Entry 6NC2 (electron microscopy, 5.20 A resolution (low resolution: residue-level contacts below are approximate; hydrogen-bond / salt-bridge calls are withheld)); this record covers chains B and I of the 24 polymer chains in the assembly.

# Chain B (and I)
Molecule: AMC011 v4.2 SOSIP gp41
Source organism: Human immunodeficiency virus 1
Notes: engineered mutation(s): L543Q, I559P, Q567K, T605C; chain I of this document is another copy of the same molecule, construct and numbering; everything in this record applies to it too
Sequence (153 residues; numbered 512 to 664; the number before each row is that of its first residue):
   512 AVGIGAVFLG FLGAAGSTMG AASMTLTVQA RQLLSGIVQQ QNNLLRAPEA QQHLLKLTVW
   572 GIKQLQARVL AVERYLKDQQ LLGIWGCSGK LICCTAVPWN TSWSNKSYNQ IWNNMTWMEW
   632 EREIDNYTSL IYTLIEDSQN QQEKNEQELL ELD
Disordered / not traced: 547-570
Cystine bridges: Cys598-Cys604
Covalently attached groups: N-acetylglucosamine (NAG) linked to Asn625
What the authors report for this chain:
  - conformationally variable residues: Ala512 to Leu520

# Interface between chain B and chain I
Contacting residue pairs (27):
  Met535(B) - Gln652(I)
  Thr538(B) - Asn651(I)
  Thr538(B) - Gln652(I)
  Arg542(B) - Gln591(I)
  Arg542(B) - Ile595(I)
  Arg542(B) - Glu647(I)
  Arg542(B) - Asp648(I)
  Leu545(B) - Gln591(I)
  Ser546(B) - Gln591(I)
  Leu576(B) - Leu576(I)
  Leu576(B) - Gln577(I)
  Leu576(B) - Val580(I)
  Arg579(B) - Val580(I)
  Arg579(B) - Glu584(I)
  Val580(B) - Val580(I)
  Val583(B) - Val583(I)
  Val583(B) - Leu587(I)
  Tyr586(B) - Leu587(I)
  Tyr586(B) - Gln591(I)
  Leu587(B) - Leu587(I)
  Gly600(B) - Lys655(I)
  Lys601(B) - Lys655(I)
  Leu602(B) - Lys655(I)
  Ile603(B) - Lys655(I)
  Ile603(B) - Glu659(I)
  Cys605(B) - Glu662(I)
  Tyr619(B) - Leu663(I)
Also at the interface, not in a pair above, chain B (19 interface residues in all): Ser534, Cys604
Also at the interface, not in a pair above, chain I (18 interface residues in all): Gly594, Gln658

# Summary
19 residues of chain B and 18 residues of chain I are in contact. N-acetylglucosamine is covalently linked to
Asn625(B). The paper reports conformational variability at Ala512(B).
Both chains are AMC011 v4.2 SOSIP gp41 (Human immunodeficiency virus 1). Entry 6NC2 (AMC011 v4.2 SOSIP Env
trimer in complex with fusion peptide targeting antibody ACS202 fragment antigen binding) was determined by
electron microscopy together with 6NC3 and 6NCP from the same study.
